Entry 6K4D (X-ray diffraction, 1.70 A resolution); this record covers chain A.

[Chain A]
Name: Ancestral luciferase AncLamp
Sequence (545 residues; each row starts with the number of its first residue):
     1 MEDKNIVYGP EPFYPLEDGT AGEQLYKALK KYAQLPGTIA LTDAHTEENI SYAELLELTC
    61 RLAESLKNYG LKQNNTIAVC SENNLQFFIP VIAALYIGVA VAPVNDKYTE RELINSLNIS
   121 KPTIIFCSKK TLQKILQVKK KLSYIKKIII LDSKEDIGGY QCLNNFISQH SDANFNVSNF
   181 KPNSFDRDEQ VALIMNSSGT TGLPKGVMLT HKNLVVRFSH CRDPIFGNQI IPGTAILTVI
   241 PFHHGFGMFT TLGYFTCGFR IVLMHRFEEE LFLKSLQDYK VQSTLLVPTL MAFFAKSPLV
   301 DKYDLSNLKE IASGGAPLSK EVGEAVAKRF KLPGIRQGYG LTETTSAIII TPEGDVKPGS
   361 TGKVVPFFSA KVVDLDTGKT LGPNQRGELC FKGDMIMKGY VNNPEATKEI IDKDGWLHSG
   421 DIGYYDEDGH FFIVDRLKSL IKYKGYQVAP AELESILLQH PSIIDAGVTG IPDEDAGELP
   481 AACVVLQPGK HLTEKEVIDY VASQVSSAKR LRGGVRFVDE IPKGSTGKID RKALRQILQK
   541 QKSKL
Not modelled in the structure: 1, 541-545
Ligand contacts: Luciferyl adenylate / D-luciferin: S197, R217, N228, H244, G245, F246, T250, L285, A312, S313, G314, G315, A316, P317, R336, Q337, G338, Y339, G340, L341, T342, E343, T345, S346, A347, I350, T361, S419, D421, I433, R436, T526, K528

[Overview]
Chain A binds Luciferyl adenylate / D-luciferin.
Chain A is Ancestral luciferase AncLamp; the structure, Ancestral luciferase AncLamp in complex with ATP and
D-luciferin, was determined by X-ray diffraction, deposited together with 6K4C.
